Entry 7GXB (X-ray diffraction, 1.95 A resolution); this record covers chains A and D.

== Chain A ==
Molecule: B-cell lymphoma 6 protein
From: Homo sapiens
UniProtKB: P41182 (BCL6_HUMAN); numbering as in UniProt (aligned over 5-129)
Chain sequence (128 residues; row label = number of the first residue in the row):
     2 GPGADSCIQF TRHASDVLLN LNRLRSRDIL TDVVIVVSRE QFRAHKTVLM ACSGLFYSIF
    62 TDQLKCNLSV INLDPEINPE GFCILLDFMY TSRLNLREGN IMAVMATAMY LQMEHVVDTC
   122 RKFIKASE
Not modelled in the structure: 2-6
Sequence notes: expression tag (2-4)
Residues lining bound ligands: A1ACB (5-{[5-chloro-2-(methylsulfanyl)pyrimidin-4-yl]amino}-1,3-dihydro-2H-indol-2-one): Asn21, Arg24, Leu25, Met51, Ala52, Cys53, Ser54, Gly55, Tyr58, Gln113, Met114, Glu115
Curated features (UniProtKB/Swiss-Prot):
  - mutagenesis: Asn21 (N21K: Abolishes interaction with NCOR2 and HDAC2, no effect on interaction with CTBP1 and transcriptional autoinhibition; when associated with A-116 and 376-Q--Q-379), Ser59 (S59A: Abolished ubiquitination by the SCF(FBXL17) complex), His116 (H116A: Abolishes interaction with NCOR2 and HDAC2, no effect on interaction with CTBP1 and transcriptional autoinhibition; when associated with K-21 and 376-Q--Q-379)

== Chain D ==
Molecule: WVIP tetrapeptide
Chain sequence (6 residues; each row starts with the number of its first residue; numbering starts at 0):
     0 XWVIPA
Modified positions: ACE (acetyl group) at position 0

== Interface between chain A and chain D ==
Residue-residue contacts (11; chain A residue first):
  Cys8(A) - Pro4(D)
  Ile9(A) - Trp1(D)  hydrophobic
  Ile9(A) - Val2(D)
  Gln10(A) - ACE_0(D)
  Gln10(A) - Trp1(D)
  Gln10(A) - Val2(D)  hydrogen bond (backbone-backbone)
  Gln10(A) - Pro4(D)
  Phe11(A) - ACE_0(D)
  Phe11(A) - Trp1(D)
  Thr12(A) - ACE_0(D)  hydrogen bond (backbone-backbone)
  Thr12(A) - Val2(D)
Interface residues without a listed pair, chain D (5 interface residues in all): Ile3

== Overview ==
The chain A/chain D interface involves 5 residues from each chain; the contacts include 2 hydrogen bonds.
Backbone hydrogen bonds pair Gln10(A)-Val2(D) and Thr12(A)-ACE_0(D). Chain A binds compound A1ACB. Curated
annotation (UniProt) lists 3 mutagenesis sites on chain A.
Chain A is B-cell lymphoma 6 protein (Homo sapiens) and chain D is WVIP tetrapeptide; the structure, Crystal
Structure of B-cell lymphoma 6 protein BTB domain in complex with ligand 8 at 3.62 ..., was determined by
X-ray diffraction (same publication as 7GUD, 7GUE, 7GUF, 7GUG, 7GUH, 7GUI and 126 further entries).
